PDB entry 8XAA | X-ray diffraction, 3.35 A resolution | chains A and B of the 6 polymer chains in the assembly

Chain A (and B):
Protein: Nucleosome Assembly Protein
Source organism: Caenorhabditis elegans
Notes: chain B of this document is another copy of the same molecule, construct and numbering; everything in this record applies to it too
UniProtKB: Q19007 (Q19007_CAEEL); residue numbers follow UniProt; this construct covers 10-296
Amino-acid sequence (308 residues; numbered -11 to 296; the number before each row is that of its first residue; numbers below 1 keep their minus sign (Met-11 is residue -11)):
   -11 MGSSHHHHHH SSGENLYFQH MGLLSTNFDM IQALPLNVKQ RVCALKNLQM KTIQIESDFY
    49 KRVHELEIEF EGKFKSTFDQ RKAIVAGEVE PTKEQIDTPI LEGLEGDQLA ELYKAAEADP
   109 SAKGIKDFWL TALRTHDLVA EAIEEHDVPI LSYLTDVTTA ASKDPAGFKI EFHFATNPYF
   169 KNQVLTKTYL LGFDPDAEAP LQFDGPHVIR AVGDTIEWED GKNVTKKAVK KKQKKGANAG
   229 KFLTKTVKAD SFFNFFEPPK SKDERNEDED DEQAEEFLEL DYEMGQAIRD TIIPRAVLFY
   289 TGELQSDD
Unresolved in the structure: -11 to 11, 255-259 (chain B: -11 to 7, 218-233, 255-258)
Sequence notes: initiating methionine (-11); expression tag (-10 to 9)

How chain A and chain B interact:
Residue-residue contacts (205; chain A residue first):
  Leu12(A) - Gly290(B)
  Leu12(A) - Glu291(B)
  Ser13(A) - Leu89(B)
  Ser13(A) - Thr289(B)
  Ser13(A) - Gly290(B)
  Thr14(A) - Thr289(B)
  Thr14(A) - Gly290(B)  hydrogen bond (side chain-backbone)
  Asn15(A) - Thr123(B)  hydrogen bond
  Asn15(A) - Phe287(B)
  Asn15(A) - Tyr288(B)
  Phe16(A) - Leu89(B)  hydrophobic
  Phe16(A) - Leu100(B)  hydrophobic
  Met18(A) - Thr119(B)
  Ile19(A) - Ile88(B)  hydrophobic
  Ile19(A) - Leu89(B)  hydrophobic
  Ile19(A) - Tyr288(B)  hydrophobic
  Gln20(A) - Leu100(B)
  Gln20(A) - Ala104(B)
  Leu22(A) - Ala104(B)
  Leu22(A) - Tyr288(B)
  Pro23(A) - Ala104(B)  hydrophobic
  Pro23(A) - Glu105(B)
  Pro23(A) - Ala106(B)  hydrophobic
  Pro23(A) - Asp107(B)
  Leu24(A) - Tyr101(B)  hydrophobic
  Leu24(A) - Ala104(B)
  Asn25(A) - Ala106(B)
  Asn25(A) - Asp107(B)  hydrogen bond (side chain-backbone)
  Asn25(A) - Ala110(B)  hydrogen bond (side chain-backbone)
  Val26(A) - Ala110(B)  hydrophobic
  Val26(A) - Gly112(B)
  Val26(A) - Ile113(B)  hydrophobic
  Lys27(A) - Ile88(B)
  Lys27(A) - Leu100(B)  hydrogen bond (side chain-backbone)
  Gln28(A) - Ile84(B)
  Arg29(A) - Ile72(B)
  Arg29(A) - Glu78(B)  salt bridge
  Arg29(A) - Ala110(B)  hydrogen bond (side chain-backbone)
  Arg29(A) - Lys111(B)
  Arg29(A) - Gly112(B)
  Val30(A) - Ile88(B)  hydrophobic
  Val30(A) - Ile113(B)  hydrophobic
  Val30(A) - Val285(B)
  Val30(A) - Tyr288(B)  hydrophobic
  Val30(A) - Thr289(B)
  Cys31(A) - Gln83(B)  hydrogen bond (side chain-backbone)
  Cys31(A) - Ile84(B)  hydrophobic
  Cys31(A) - Thr86(B)
  Cys31(A) - Tyr101(B)
  Ala32(A) - Pro79(B)  hydrophobic
  Ala32(A) - Gln83(B)
  Leu33(A) - Arg69(B)
  Leu33(A) - Ile72(B)  hydrophobic
  Leu33(A) - Val73(B)  hydrophobic
  Leu33(A) - Ile113(B)  hydrophobic
  Leu33(A) - Phe116(B)  hydrophobic
  Leu33(A) - Val285(B)  hydrophobic
  Lys34(A) - Pro87(B)
  Lys34(A) - Ile88(B)
  Lys34(A) - Val285(B)
  Lys34(A) - Leu286(B)
  Lys34(A) - Thr289(B)
  Lys34(A) - Glu291(B)  salt bridge
  Asn35(A) - Glu82(B)
  Asn35(A) - Gln83(B)
  Asn35(A) - Thr86(B)
  Leu36(A) - Thr65(B)
  Leu36(A) - Gln68(B)
  Leu36(A) - Arg69(B)
  Leu36(A) - Gln83(B)
  Gln37(A) - Pro282(B)  hydrogen bond (side chain-backbone)
  Gln37(A) - Arg283(B)
  Gln37(A) - Ala284(B)
  Gln37(A) - Val285(B)
  Met38(A) - Thr86(B)
  Met38(A) - Glu90(B)
  Thr40(A) - Phe62(B)
  Thr40(A) - Thr65(B)  hydrogen bond
  Thr40(A) - Phe66(B)
  Thr40(A) - Pro282(B)
  Ile41(A) - Arg283(B)
  Ile43(A) - Phe58(B)
  Ile43(A) - Lys61(B)
  Ile43(A) - Phe62(B)  hydrophobic
  Ile43(A) - Thr65(B)
  Glu44(A) - Phe62(B)
  Glu44(A) - Pro282(B)
  Glu44(A) - Arg283(B)  salt bridge
  Asp46(A) - Phe58(B)
  Phe47(A) - Leu54(B)  hydrophobic
  Phe47(A) - Glu55(B)
  Phe47(A) - Phe58(B)
  Arg50(A) - Leu54(B)
  Arg50(A) - Glu57(B)  salt bridge
  Arg50(A) - Phe58(B)
  Val51(A) - Leu54(B)  hydrophobic
  Leu54(A) - Phe47(B)  hydrophobic
  Leu54(A) - Arg50(B)
  Leu54(A) - Val51(B)  hydrophobic
  Glu55(A) - Phe47(B)
  Glu57(A) - Arg50(B)  salt bridge
  Phe58(A) - Ile43(B)
  Phe58(A) - Asp46(B)
  Phe58(A) - Phe47(B)
  Phe58(A) - Arg50(B)
  Lys61(A) - Ile43(B)
  Phe62(A) - Thr40(B)
  Phe62(A) - Ile43(B)  hydrophobic
  Phe62(A) - Glu44(B)
  Thr65(A) - Lys39(B)
  Thr65(A) - Thr40(B)  hydrogen bond
  Thr65(A) - Ile43(B)
  Phe66(A) - Thr40(B)
  Gln68(A) - Leu36(B)
  Arg69(A) - Leu33(B)
  Arg69(A) - Leu36(B)
  Ile72(A) - Arg29(B)
  Ile72(A) - Ala32(B)  hydrophobic
  Ile72(A) - Leu33(B)  hydrophobic
  Ile72(A) - Leu36(B)  hydrophobic
  Val73(A) - Leu33(B)  hydrophobic
  Gly75(A) - Arg29(B)
  Glu78(A) - Arg29(B)  salt bridge
  Pro79(A) - Gln28(B)
  Pro79(A) - Arg29(B)
  Gln83(A) - Cys31(B)
  Gln83(A) - Ala32(B)
  Gln83(A) - Leu36(B)
  Ile84(A) - Gln28(B)
  Thr86(A) - Cys31(B)  hydrogen bond (backbone-side chain)
  Thr86(A) - Asn35(B)  hydrogen bond
  Thr86(A) - Met38(B)
  Pro87(A) - Lys34(B)
  Ile88(A) - Lys27(B)
  Ile88(A) - Val30(B)  hydrophobic
  Ile88(A) - Cys31(B)  hydrophobic
  Ile88(A) - Lys34(B)  hydrogen bond (backbone-side chain)
  Leu89(A) - Phe16(B)  hydrophobic
  Leu89(A) - Ile19(B)  hydrophobic
  Glu90(A) - Gly10(B)
  Glu90(A) - Met38(B)
  Glu90(A) - Leu189(B)
  Leu92(A) - Leu11(B)  hydrophobic
  Leu100(A) - Gln20(B)
  Leu100(A) - Lys27(B)  hydrogen bond (backbone-side chain)
  Tyr101(A) - Leu24(B)
  Tyr101(A) - Lys27(B)
  Tyr101(A) - Cys31(B)  hydrogen bond
  Ala104(A) - Ala21(B)
  Ala104(A) - Leu22(B)
  Ala104(A) - Pro23(B)  hydrophobic
  Ala104(A) - Leu24(B)
  Glu105(A) - Pro23(B)
  Glu105(A) - Leu24(B)
  Ala106(A) - Leu24(B)
  Ala106(A) - Asn25(B)
  Asp107(A) - Pro23(B)
  Asp107(A) - Asn25(B)  hydrogen bond (backbone-side chain)
  Pro108(A) - Asn25(B)
  Ala110(A) - Arg29(B)  hydrogen bond (backbone-side chain)
  Lys111(A) - Arg29(B)
  Gly112(A) - Val26(B)
  Gly112(A) - Arg29(B)
  Ile113(A) - Arg29(B)
  Ile113(A) - Leu33(B)  hydrophobic
  Phe116(A) - Leu33(B)  hydrophobic
  Thr119(A) - Asn15(B)
  Thr123(A) - Thr14(B)
  Thr123(A) - Asn15(B)  hydrogen bond
  Pro188(A) - Glu90(B)
  Leu189(A) - Glu90(B)
  Leu189(A) - Leu286(B)
  Phe191(A) - Arg283(B)  hydrogen bond (backbone-side chain)
  Asp192(A) - Asp296(B)
  Pro282(A) - Gln37(B)  hydrogen bond (backbone-side chain)
  Pro282(A) - Thr40(B)
  Pro282(A) - Glu44(B)
  Arg283(A) - Gln37(B)
  Arg283(A) - Ile41(B)
  Arg283(A) - Glu44(B)  salt bridge
  Arg283(A) - Phe191(B)  hydrogen bond (side chain-backbone)
  Val285(A) - Val30(B)  hydrophobic
  Val285(A) - Leu33(B)  hydrophobic
  Val285(A) - Lys34(B)
  Val285(A) - Gln37(B)
  Leu286(A) - Met9(B)  hydrophobic
  Leu286(A) - Gln37(B)
  Leu286(A) - Leu189(B)
  Phe287(A) - Asn15(B)  hydrogen bond (backbone-side chain)
  Tyr288(A) - Asn15(B)  hydrogen bond (backbone-side chain)
  Tyr288(A) - Met18(B)
  Tyr288(A) - Leu22(B)
  Tyr288(A) - Val30(B)  hydrophobic
  Thr289(A) - Ser13(B)
  Thr289(A) - Asn15(B)
  Thr289(A) - Ile19(B)
  Thr289(A) - Val30(B)
  Thr289(A) - Lys34(B)
  Gly290(A) - Ser13(B)
  Gly290(A) - Thr14(B)  hydrogen bond (backbone-backbone)
  Glu291(A) - Met9(B)  hydrogen bond (backbone-backbone)
  Glu291(A) - Gly10(B)
  Glu291(A) - Ser13(B)
  Glu291(A) - Lys34(B)  salt bridge
  Gln293(A) - Thr14(B)
Other interface residues (no listed pair), chain A (89 interface residues in all): Ala21, Lys39, Glu82, Ala103, Ala284
Other interface residues (no listed pair), chain B (90 interface residues in all): His8, Ala103, Pro108, Glu186, Pro188

Overview:
89 residues of chain A face 90 of chain B across their interface; the contacts include 25 hydrogen bonds and 8
salt bridges. Among the polar pairs are Arg29(A)-Glu78(B), Lys34(A)-Glu291(B) and Glu44(A)-Arg283(B).
Both chains are Nucleosome Assembly Protein (Caenorhabditis elegans). Entry 8XAA (Structure of NAP1 in complex
with H2A-H2B) was determined by X-ray diffraction.
